4Q9M - chains A and B; structure by X-ray diffraction, 2.06 A resolution.

[Chain A (and B)]
Molecule: Isoprenyl transferase
From: Streptococcus pneumoniae
Notes: EC 2.5.1.-; chain B of this document is another copy of the same molecule, construct and numbering; everything in this record applies to it too
UniProt: Q8DRB3 (ISPT_STRR6); residues 10-252 here = UniProt positions 10-252
Sequence (246 residues; each row starts with the number of its first residue):
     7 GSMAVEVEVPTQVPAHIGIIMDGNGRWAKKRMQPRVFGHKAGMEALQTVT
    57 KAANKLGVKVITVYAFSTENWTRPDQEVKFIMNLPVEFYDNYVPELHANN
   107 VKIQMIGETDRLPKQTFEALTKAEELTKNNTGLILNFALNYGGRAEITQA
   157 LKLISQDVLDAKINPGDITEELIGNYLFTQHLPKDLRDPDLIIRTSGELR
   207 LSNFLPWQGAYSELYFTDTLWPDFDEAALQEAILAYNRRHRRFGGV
Unresolved in the structure: 7-16, 247-252 (chain B: 7-17, 246-252)
Sequence notes: expression tag (7-9)
Bound ions: Cd2+ site 1: Asp28 (together with farnesyl diphosphate); Cd2+ site 2 near Glu50 (its only coordinating residue here); Cd2+ site 3 near Glu101 (its only coordinating residue here); Cd2+ site 4: Glu114, Asp116; Cd2+ site 5 near Glu176 (its only coordinating residue here); Cd2+ site 6 near Glu204 (its only coordinating residue here); Cd2+ site 7: His246 (shared with Glu204(B) of chain B)
Small-molecule neighbours:
  - 2ZW (3-(2-chlorophenyl)-5-methyl-N-[4-(propan-2-yl)phenyl]-1,2-oxazole-4-carboxamide): Met49, Leu52, Gln53, Ala71, Phe72, Ile87, Met88, Leu90, Pro91, Phe94, Tyr95, Tyr98, Val99, Leu102, Ile109, Thr122, Ala125, Leu126, Ala129, Leu141, Phe143, Leu145
  - farnesyl diphosphate (FPP): Met27, Asp28, Gly29, Asn30, Gly31, Arg32, Arg41, His45, Gly48, Met49, Leu52, Ala71, Asn76, Arg79, Ile87, Leu90, Phe143
UniProt features mapped onto this chain:
  - active site: Asp28, Asn76 (Proton acceptor)
  - binding site (Mg(2+)): Asp28, Glu219
  - binding site (substrate): Gly29 to Arg32, Trp33, Arg41, His45, Ser73 to Glu75, Trp77, Arg79, Arg200, Arg206 to Ser208
From the paper describing this entry:
  - binding site for farnesyl diphosphate: Gly29 to Arg32, Arg79
  - binding site for 2ZW: Met49, Leu52, Gln53, Pro91, Leu102, Ile109, Leu126, Phe143, Leu145

[Chain A / chain B interface]
Residue-residue contacts (69; chain A residue first):
  Arg150(A) with Glu176(B); Asp194(B), salt bridge; Trp213(B), hydrogen bond (side chain-backbone); Gln214(B), hydrogen bond (side chain-backbone); Ala216(B)
  Ala151(A) with Glu176(B)
  Ile153(A) with Ile153(B), hydrophobic; Trp213(B), hydrophobic
  Thr154(A) with Ile174(B); Thr175(B); Glu176(B); Ile179(B); Trp213(B)
  Leu157(A) with Leu157(B); Ile179(B), hydrophobic
  Lys158(A) with Pro171(B); Ile174(B)
  Ile160(A) with Leu157(B), hydrophobic
  Ser161(A) with Leu157(B); Ser161(B); Ile174(B)
  Gln162(A) with Pro171(B)
  Val164(A) with Ser161(B)
  Leu165(A) with Val164(B); Leu165(B), hydrophobic
  Ile174(A) with Leu157(B), hydrophobic; Lys158(B); Ser161(B)
  Thr175(A) with Thr154(B)
  Glu176(A) with Arg150(B); Ala151(B), hydrogen bond (side chain-backbone); Thr154(B)
  Ile179(A) with Thr154(B); Leu157(B), hydrophobic
  Asp194(A) with Arg150(B), salt bridge
  Leu205(A) with Glu219(B); Leu220(B), hydrogen bond (backbone-backbone); Arg245(B), hydrogen bond (backbone-side chain)
  Arg206(A) with Ser218(B); Glu219(B), salt bridge
  Leu207(A) with Leu207(B), hydrophobic; Gly215(B); Ala216(B); Tyr217(B); Ser218(B); Leu220(B), hydrophobic
  Ser208(A) with Ala216(B), hydrogen bond (backbone-backbone)
  Asn209(A) with Ala216(B), hydrogen bond (backbone-backbone); Tyr217(B), hydrogen bond
  Pro212(A) with Pro212(B)
  Trp213(A) with Arg150(B), hydrogen bond (backbone-side chain); Ile153(B), hydrophobic; Thr154(B)
  Gln214(A) with Arg150(B), hydrogen bond (backbone-side chain)
  Ala216(A) with Ser208(B), hydrogen bond (backbone-backbone); Asn209(B), hydrogen bond (backbone-backbone)
  Tyr217(A) with Glu75(B); Asn209(B), hydrogen bond
  Ser218(A) with Arg206(B)
  Glu219(A) with Leu205(B); Arg206(B), salt bridge
  Leu220(A) with Leu205(B), hydrogen bond (backbone-backbone); Leu207(B), hydrophobic
  Phe222(A) with Leu205(B), hydrophobic; Leu220(B), hydrophobic; Phe222(B), hydrophobic
  Arg245(A) with Leu205(B), hydrogen bond (side chain-backbone)
  His246(A) with Glu204(B); Arg206(B), hydrogen bond (backbone-side chain)
Other interface residues (no listed pair), chain B (35 interface residues in all): Thr74, Ile160

[Overview]
32 residues of chain A face 35 of chain B across their interface, with 16 hydrogen bonds and 4 salt bridges.
Polar contacts include Arg150(A)-Asp194(B), Arg206(A)-Glu219(B) and Arg150(A)-Trp213(B). From the paper: a
binding site for 2ZW at Met49(A), Leu52(A) and Gln53(A) among others; a binding site for farnesyl diphosphate
at Gly29(A) and Arg79(A).
Chain A and chain B are both Isoprenyl transferase (Streptococcus pneumoniae); the structure, Crystal
structure of UPPs in complex with FPP and an allosteric inhibitor, was determined by X-ray diffraction (same
publication as 4Q9O).
